4R9S - chain A; structure by X-ray diffraction, 3.20 A resolution.

Chain A:
Molecule: Enoyl-[acyl-carrier-protein] reductase [NADH]
Organism: Mycobacterium tuberculosis H37Rv
Notes: EC 1.3.1.9
UniProt: I6Y6N7 (I6Y6N7_MYCTU); numbering as in UniProt (aligned over 1-269)
Chain sequence (272 residues; each row starts with the number of its first residue; numbers below 1 keep their minus sign (Gly-2 is residue -2)):
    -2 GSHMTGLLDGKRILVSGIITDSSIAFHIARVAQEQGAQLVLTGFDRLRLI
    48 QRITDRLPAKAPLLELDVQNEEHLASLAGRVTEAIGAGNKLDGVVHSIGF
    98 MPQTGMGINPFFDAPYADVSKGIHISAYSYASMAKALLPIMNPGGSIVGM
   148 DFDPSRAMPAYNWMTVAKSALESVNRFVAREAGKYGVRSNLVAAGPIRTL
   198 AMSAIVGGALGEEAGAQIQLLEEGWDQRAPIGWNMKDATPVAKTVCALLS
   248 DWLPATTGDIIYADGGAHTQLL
Disordered / not traced: -2 to 1
Sequence notes: expression tag (-2 to 0)
Ligand contacts:
  - NITD-916 (3KY; 6-[(4,4-dimethylcyclohexyl)methyl]-4-hydroxy-3-phenylpyridin-2(1H)-one): Gly96, Phe97, Met98, Met103, Phe149, Met155, Pro156, Ala157, Tyr158, Met161, Lys165, Pro193, Met199, Ile215, Leu218
  - NAD (nicotinamide-adenine-dinucleotide): Gly14, Ile15, Ile16, Ser20, Ile21, Ala22, Phe41, Leu63, Asp64, Val65, Gln66, Ser94, Ile95, Gly96, Phe97, Ile122, Met147, Asp148, Phe149, Tyr158, Met161, Lys165, Ala191, Gly192, Pro193, Ile194, Thr196, Met199
What the authors report for this chain:
  - binding site for NITD-916: Phe149, Met155, Tyr158, Pro193, Met199, Ile215, Leu218
  - catalytic residues: Tyr158 (citing earlier work)
  - conformationally variable residues (order/disorder transition): Thr196 to Ala211
  - mutagenesis - S94A (> 10-fold), G96V, D148E (> 10-fold), D148G (> 10-fold), I194T: increased growth in response to NITD-916

In short:
Bound to chain A: NAD and NITD-916. The paper reports the catalytic residue Tyr158; S94A, G96V and D148E,
among others, increase growth in response to NITD-916; 5 substitutions were tested in all.
Chain A is Enoyl-[acyl-carrier-protein] reductase [NADH] (Mycobacterium tuberculosis H37Rv); the structure,
Mycobacterium tuberculosis InhA bound to NITD-916, was determined by X-ray diffraction together with 4R9R from
the same study.
